Entry 4QR9 (X-ray diffraction, 2.00 A resolution); this record covers chains A and D of the 6 polymer chains in the assembly.

== Chain A ==
Name: High mobility group protein B1
Organism: Rattus norvegicus
Reference sequence: P63159 (HMGB1_RAT); residues 7-80 here correspond to UniProt positions 8-81 (UniProt number = residue number + 1)
Amino-acid sequence (76 residues; row label = number of the first residue in the row):
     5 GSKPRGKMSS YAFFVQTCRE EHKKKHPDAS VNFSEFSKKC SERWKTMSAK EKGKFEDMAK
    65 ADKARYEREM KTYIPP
Not modelled in the structure: 80
Cystine bridges: Cys22-Cys44
Construct notes: expression tag (5-6)
Curated features (UniProtKB/Swiss-Prot):
  - DNA-binding region: Pro8 to Ile78 (HMG box 1)
  - region: Pro79, Pro80 (LPS binding (Lipid A))
  - motif: His26 to Lys42 (Nuclear localization signal (NLS) 1)
  - site (Cleavage): Arg9, Gly10, Asp66, Lys67
  - modified residue: Lys7 (N6-acetyllysine), Lys11 (N6-acetyllysine), Cys22 (Cysteine sulfonic acid (-SO3H)), Lys27 (N6-acetyllysine), Lys28 (N6-acetyllysine), Lys29 (N6-acetyllysine), Ser34 (Phosphoserine), Lys42 (N6-acetyllysine), Cys44 (Cysteine sulfonic acid (-SO3H))
  - cross-link (Isoglutamyl lysine isopeptide (Lys-Gln)): Lys27 (interchain with Q-?), Lys42 (interchain with Q-?), Lys43 (interchain with Q-?), Lys67 (interchain with Q-?)
From the paper describing this entry:
  - binding site for the 10-nt DNA strand: Ser13, Arg23, Phe37, Ser38, Ser41
  - binding site for the 10-nt DNA strand (chain D): Ser13, Tyr15, Trp48
  - mutagenesis - F37A: abolished binding to pre-bent DNA (citing earlier work)
  - conformationally variable residues (loop rearrangement): Phe37
  - self-association interface (contacts with another copy of this molecule); pairs are residue here / residue on that copy: Phe37-Phe37 (pi stacking)

== Chain D ==
Molecule: 10-nt DNA strand
Sequence (10 nucleotides; row label = number of the first residue in the row):
    11 ATATCGATAT

== Chain A / chain D interface ==
Residue-residue contacts (16; chain A residue first):
  Ser6(A) with DA11(D), phosphate contact
  Lys7(A) with DT12(D), salt bridge to the phosphate
  Ser13(A) with DT20(D), sugar contact
  Ser14(A) with DT20(D), sugar contact
  Tyr15(A) with DA19(D), sugar contact
  Phe37(A) with DG16(D), hydrogen bond to the base
  Ser38(A) with DA17(D), sugar contact
  Ser41(A) with DG16(D), base contact; DA17(D), hydrogen bond to the base; DT18(D), hydrogen bond to the sugar
  Lys42(A) with DA17(D), hydrogen bond to the phosphate; DT18(D), salt bridge to the phosphate
  Ser45(A) with DT18(D), phosphate contact; DA19(D), phosphate contact
  Trp48(A) with DA19(D), phosphate contact; DT20(D), hydrogen bond to the phosphate
Interface residues without a listed pair, chain A (12 interface residues in all): Lys49

== Overview ==
12 residues of chain A and 7 residues of chain D are in contact, with 5 hydrogen bonds and 2 salt bridges.
Among the polar pairs are Phe37(A)-DG16(D), Ser41(A)-DA17(D) and Ser41(A)-DT18(D). From the paper: a binding
site for the 10-nt DNA strand at Ser13(A), Arg23(A) and Phe37(A) among others; F37A of chain A abolishes
binding to pre-bent DNA.
Here chain A is High mobility group protein B1 (Rattus norvegicus) and chain D is a 10-nt DNA strand. Entry
4QR9 (Crystal structure of two HMGB1 Box A domains cooperating to underwind and kink a DNA) was determined by
X-ray diffraction.
